Entry 3RA3 (X-ray diffraction, 2.31 A resolution); this record covers chains A and B.

== Chain A ==
Molecule: p1c
Sequence (28 residues; each row starts with the number of its first residue):
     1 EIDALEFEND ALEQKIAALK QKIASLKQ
Modified residues: Phe7 (iodo-phenylalanine; PHI)

== Chain B ==
Molecule: p2f
Sequence (28 residues; each row starts with the number of its first residue):
     1 KIRRLKQKNA RLKQEIAALE YEIAALEQ
Disordered / not traced: 1-2, 28

== Chain A / chain B interface ==
Contacting residue pairs (26; chain A residue first):
  Asp3(A) - Leu5(B)
  Leu5(A) - Lys6(B)
  Glu6(A) - Leu5(B)
  Glu8(A) - Asn9(B)
  Glu8(A) - Lys13(B)  salt bridge
  Asn9(A) - Leu5(B)
  Asn9(A) - Lys8(B)
  Asn9(A) - Asn9(B)  hydrogen bond
  Asn9(A) - Leu12(B)
  Leu12(A) - Asn9(B)
  Leu12(A) - Leu12(B)  hydrophobic
  Leu12(A) - Ile16(B)
  Glu13(A) - Leu12(B)
  Lys15(A) - Glu20(B)  salt bridge
  Ile16(A) - Leu12(B)  hydrophobic
  Ile16(A) - Glu15(B)
  Ile16(A) - Ile16(B)  hydrophobic
  Ile16(A) - Leu19(B)
  Leu19(A) - Ile23(B)  hydrophobic
  Lys20(A) - Glu15(B)  salt bridge
  Lys20(A) - Leu19(B)
  Lys22(A) - Glu27(B)
  Ile23(A) - Leu19(B)
  Ile23(A) - Glu22(B)
  Ile23(A) - Ile23(B)  hydrophobic
  Ile23(A) - Leu26(B)  hydrophobic
Other interface residues (no listed pair), chain A (14 interface residues in all): Leu26

== Overview ==
The chain A/chain B interface involves 14 residues from each chain, with 1 hydrogen bond and 3 salt bridges.
Polar contacts include Glu8(A)-Lys13(B), Lys15(A)-Glu20(B) and Lys20(A)-Glu15(B).
Here chain A is p1c and chain B is p2f. Entry 3RA3 (Crystal structure of a section of a de novo design
gigaDalton protein fibre) was determined by X-ray diffraction.
